Entry 2QA8 (X-ray diffraction, 1.85 A resolution); this record covers chains A and B of the 4 polymer chains in the assembly.

[Chain A]
Molecule: Estrogen receptor
Source organism: Homo sapiens
Notes: fragment: Steroid-binding region, residues 298-554
UniProtKB: P03372 (ESR1_HUMAN); numbering as in UniProt (aligned over 298-554)
Amino-acid sequence (258 residues; numbered 297 to 554; the number before each row is that of its first residue):
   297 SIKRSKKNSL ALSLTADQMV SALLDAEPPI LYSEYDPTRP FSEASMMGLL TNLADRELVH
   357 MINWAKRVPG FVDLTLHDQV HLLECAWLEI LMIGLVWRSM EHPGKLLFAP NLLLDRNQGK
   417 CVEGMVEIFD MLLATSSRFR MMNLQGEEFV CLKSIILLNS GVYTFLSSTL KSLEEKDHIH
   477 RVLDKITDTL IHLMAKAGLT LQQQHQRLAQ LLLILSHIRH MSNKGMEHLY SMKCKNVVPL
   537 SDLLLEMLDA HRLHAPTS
Not modelled in the structure: 297-304, 331-336, 462-469, 549-554
Sequence notes: cloning artifact (297); modified residue (530); engineered mutation S537 (Tyr in P03372)
Modified / non-standard residues: C530 (s,s-(2-hydroxyethyl)thiocysteine; CME)
Residues lining bound ligands: genistein (GEN): M343, L346, T347, L349, A350, E353, L384, L387, M388, L391, R394, F404, M421, I424, G521, H524, L525, M528
From the paper describing this entry:
  - binding site for genistein: H524
  - conformationally variable residues (side-chain flip): L536
  - contacts within the chain: D351-S537 (hydrogen bond)
  - mutagenesis - Y537S: increased signaling (citing earlier work)
  - mutagenesis - Y537S: increased stability in response to tritiated estradiol

[Chain B]
Molecule: Estrogen receptor
Source organism: Homo sapiens
Notes: fragment: Steroid-binding region, residues 298-554
UniProtKB: P03372 (ESR1_HUMAN); residue numbers follow UniProt; this construct covers 298-554
Amino-acid sequence (258 residues; each row starts with the number of its first residue):
   297 SIKRSKKNSL ALSLTADQMV SALLDAEPPI LYSEYDPTRP FSEASMMGLL TNLADRELVH
   357 MINWAKRVPG FVDLTLHDQV HLLECAWLEI LMIGLVWRSM EHPGKLLFAP NLLLDRNQGK
   417 CVEGMVEIFD MLLATSSRFR MMNLQGEEFV CLKSIILLNS GVYTFLSSTL KSLEEKDHIH
   477 RVLDKITDTL IHLMAKAGLT LQQQHQRLAQ LLLILSHIRH MSNKGMEHLY SMKCKNVVPL
   537 SDLLLEMLDA HRLHAPTS
Not modelled in the structure: 297-304, 460-469, 550-554
Sequence notes: cloning artifact (297); modified residue (381); engineered mutation S537 (Tyr in P03372)
Modified / non-standard residues: C381 (s,s-(2-hydroxyethyl)thiocysteine; CME)
Residues lining bound ligands: genistein (GEN): M343, L346, T347, L349, A350, E353, L384, L387, M388, L391, R394, F404, M421, I424, G521, H524, L525, M528

[Chain A / chain B interface]
Residue-residue contacts (51):
  R434(A) - H476(B)
  I451(A) - L509(B)  hydrophobic
  N455(A) - L509(B)
  Y459(A) - A430(B)
  Y459(A) - L509(B)  hydrogen bond (side chain-backbone)
  Y459(A) - I510(B)  hydrophobic
  Y459(A) - H513(B)
  T460(A) - M427(B)
  T460(A) - H513(B)
  H476(A) - R434(B)
  D480(A) - Q502(B)
  D480(A) - Q506(B)  hydrogen bond
  T483(A) - H501(B)
  T483(A) - A505(B)
  D484(A) - Q498(B)
  D484(A) - Q502(B)  hydrogen bond
  I487(A) - H501(B)
  L497(A) - L497(B)  hydrophobic
  L497(A) - H501(B)
  H501(A) - T483(B)
  H501(A) - D484(B)  salt bridge
  H501(A) - I487(B)
  H501(A) - L504(B)
  Q502(A) - D480(B)
  Q502(A) - D484(B)  hydrogen bond
  L504(A) - H501(B)
  A505(A) - T483(B)
  A505(A) - L508(B)  hydrophobic
  Q506(A) - D480(B)  hydrogen bond
  L508(A) - A505(B)  hydrophobic
  L509(A) - I451(B)  hydrophobic
  L509(A) - N455(B)  hydrogen bond (backbone-side chain)
  L509(A) - L511(B)  hydrophobic
  S512(A) - L511(B)  hydrogen bond (side chain-backbone)
  S512(A) - S512(B)  hydrogen bond (side chain-backbone)
  S512(A) - R515(B)
  H513(A) - N455(B)  hydrogen bond
  H513(A) - V458(B)
  H513(A) - Y459(B)
  H513(A) - R515(B)
  R515(A) - S512(B)  hydrogen bond
  R515(A) - H513(B)
  R515(A) - H516(B)
  H516(A) - R515(B)
  H516(A) - N519(B)  hydrogen bond
  N519(A) - H516(B)  hydrogen bond
  N519(A) - N519(B)
  K520(A) - C381(B)
  E523(A) - E523(B)
  H547(A) - K520(B)  hydrogen bond (backbone-side chain)
  R548(A) - E523(B)  salt bridge
Other interface residues (no listed pair), chain A (31 interface residues in all): A430, S456, L479, L511
Other interface residues (no listed pair), chain B (35 interface residues in all): M437, S456, L479, H547

[Overview]
31 residues of chain A and 35 residues of chain B are in contact, with 13 hydrogen bonds and 2 salt bridges.
Among the polar pairs are H501(A)-D484(B), R548(A)-E523(B) and Y459(A)-L509(B). Ligands of chain A: genistein.
Bound to chain B: genistein. From the paper: a binding site for genistein at H524(A); Y537S of chain A
increases signaling.
Chain A is Estrogen receptor and chain B is Estrogen receptor, both from Homo sapiens; the structure, Crystal
Structure of the Estrogen Receptor Alpha Ligand Binding Domain Mutant 537S Complexed with Genistein, was
determined by X-ray diffraction together with 2B23, 2QA6, 2QAB, 2QGT, 2QGW, 2QH6 and 3 further entries from
the same study.
